PDB entry 5L5J | X-ray diffraction, 2.90 A resolution | chains F and G of the 28 polymer chains in the assembly

# Chain F
Name: Probable proteasome subunit alpha type-7
Source organism: Saccharomyces cerevisiae (strain ATCC 204508 / S288c)
Notes: EC 3.4.25.1
UniProtKB: P21242 (PSA7_YEAST); residues -3 to 284 here correspond to UniProt positions 1-288 (UniProt number = residue number + 4)
Amino-acid sequence (288 residues; each row starts with the number of its first residue; numbers below 1 keep their minus sign (Met-3 is residue -3)):
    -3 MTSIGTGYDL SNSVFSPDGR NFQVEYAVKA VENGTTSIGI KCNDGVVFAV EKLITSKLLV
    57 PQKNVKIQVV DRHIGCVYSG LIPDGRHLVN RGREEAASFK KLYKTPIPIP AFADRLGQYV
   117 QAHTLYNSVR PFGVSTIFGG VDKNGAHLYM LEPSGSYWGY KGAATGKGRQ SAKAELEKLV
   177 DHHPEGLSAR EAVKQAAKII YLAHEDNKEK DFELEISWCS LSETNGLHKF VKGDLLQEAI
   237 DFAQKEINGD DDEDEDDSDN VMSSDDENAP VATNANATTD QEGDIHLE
Disordered / not traced: -3 to 1, 245-284

# Chain G
Name: Proteasome subunit alpha type-1
Source organism: Saccharomyces cerevisiae (strain ATCC 204508 / S288c)
Notes: EC 3.4.25.1
UniProtKB: P21243 (PSA1_YEAST); residues -8 to 243 here correspond to UniProt positions 1-252 (UniProt number = residue number + 9)
Amino-acid sequence (252 residues; numbered -8 to 243; the number before each row is that of its first residue; numbers below 1 keep their minus sign (Met-8 is residue -8)):
    -8 MSGAAAASAA GYDRHITIFS PEGRLYQVEY AFKATNQTNI NSLAVRGKDC TVVISQKKVP
    52 DKLLDPTTVS YIFCISRTIG MVVNGPIPDA RNAALRAKAE AAEFRYKYGY DMPCDVLAKR
   112 MANLSQIYTQ RAYMRPLGVI LTFVSVDEEL GPSIYKTDPA GYYVGYKATA TGPKQQEITT
   172 NLENHFKKSK IDHINEESWE KVVEFAITHM IDALGTEFSK NDLEVGVATK DKFFTLSAEN
   232 IEERLVAIAE QD
Disordered / not traced: -8 to 1, 243
Metal / ion sites: Mg2+: Thr8, Tyr119, Arg122, Met125

# Interface between chain F and chain G
Pairs across the interface (61; chain F residue first):
  Thr2(F) - His6(G)
  Gly3(F) - His6(G)
  Tyr4(F) - Arg5(G)
  Tyr4(F) - His6(G)
  Tyr4(F) - Tyr21(G)
  Ser9(F) - Arg126(G)
  Val10(F) - His6(G)
  Val10(F) - Gln18(G)
  Phe11(F) - Gln18(G)  hydrogen bond (backbone-side chain)
  Phe11(F) - Tyr21(G)
  Phe11(F) - Ala22(G)  hydrophobic
  Phe11(F) - Ala25(G)  hydrophobic
  Phe11(F) - Arg126(G)
  Phe11(F) - Pro127(G)
  Ser12(F) - Tyr21(G)
  Pro13(F) - Tyr21(G)  hydrophobic
  Pro13(F) - Lys24(G)  hydrogen bond (backbone-side chain)
  Asp14(F) - Lys24(G)
  Gly15(F) - Tyr21(G)
  Gly15(F) - Ala25(G)
  Lys37(F) - Asp56(G)  salt bridge
  Asp110(F) - Arg82(G)
  Gln114(F) - Arg82(G)  hydrogen bond (side chain-backbone)
  Gln114(F) - Asn83(G)
  Gln114(F) - Leu86(G)
  Gln117(F) - Pro79(G)
  Gln117(F) - Asp80(G)
  Gln117(F) - Asn83(G)  hydrogen bond
  Gln117(F) - Arg126(G)
  Thr120(F) - Arg126(G)  hydrogen bond (backbone-side chain)
  Leu121(F) - Tyr124(G)
  Leu121(F) - Arg126(G)
  Tyr122(F) - Tyr124(G)
  Tyr122(F) - Met125(G)  hydrophobic
  Ser150(F) - Pro79(G)
  Gly151(F) - Pro79(G)
  Ser152(F) - Ile78(G)
  Ser152(F) - Pro79(G)
  Tyr153(F) - Arg82(G)  hydrogen bond (backbone-side chain)
  Trp154(F) - Leu55(G)  hydrophobic
  Trp154(F) - Thr59(G)
  Trp154(F) - Val60(G)  hydrophobic
  Trp154(F) - Ser61(G)
  Trp154(F) - Tyr62(G)
  Trp154(F) - Ile78(G)  hydrophobic
  Trp154(F) - Arg82(G)
  Gly155(F) - Leu55(G)
  Gly155(F) - Asp56(G)  hydrogen bond (backbone-backbone)
  Gly155(F) - Thr59(G)  hydrogen bond (backbone-side chain)
  Tyr156(F) - Leu54(G)
  Tyr156(F) - Leu55(G)
  Tyr156(F) - Asp56(G)
  Lys157(F) - Lys53(G)
  Lys157(F) - Leu54(G)  hydrogen bond (backbone-backbone)
  Lys157(F) - Leu55(G)
  Gly158(F) - Leu54(G)
  Leu172(F) - Leu54(G)  hydrophobic
  Glu173(F) - Lys53(G)
  Glu173(F) - Leu54(G)
  Val176(F) - Leu54(G)  hydrophobic
  Asp177(F) - Lys53(G)  salt bridge
Interface residues without a listed pair, chain F (32 interface residues in all): Tyr145, Lys169
Interface residues without a listed pair, chain G (29 interface residues in all): Asp52, Pro57, Leu128, Gly129

# Overview
The interface between chain F and chain G involves 32 residues on one side and 29 on the other; the contacts
include 9 hydrogen bonds and 2 salt bridges. Polar contacts include Lys37(F)-Asp56(G), Asp177(F)-Lys53(G) and
Phe11(F)-Gln18(G). Thr8(G), Tyr119(G), Arg122(G) and Met125(G) coordinate Mg2+.
Chain F is Probable proteasome subunit alpha type-7 and chain G is Proteasome subunit alpha type-1, both from
Saccharomyces cerevisiae (strain ATCC 204508 / S288c); the structure, Yeast 20S proteasome with human beta5i
(1-138) and human beta6 (97-111; 118-133) in complex with epoxyketone ..., was determined by X-ray diffraction
(same publication as 5L52, 5L54, 5L55, 5L5A, 5L5B, 5L5D and 30 further entries).
